Entry 1H5B (X-ray diffraction, 1.85 A resolution); this record covers chains A and B.

# Chain A
Protein: Murine T cell receptor (TCR) valpha domain
From: Mus musculus
Notes: fragment: v-alpha domain va85.33 (av11s5-aj17)
Amino-acid sequence (113 residues; numbered 1 to 113; the number before each row is that of its first residue):
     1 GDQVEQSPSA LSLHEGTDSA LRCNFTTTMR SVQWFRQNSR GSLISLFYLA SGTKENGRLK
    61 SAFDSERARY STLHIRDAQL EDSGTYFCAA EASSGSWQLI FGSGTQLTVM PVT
Disulfide bonds: Cys23-Cys88

# Chain B
Protein: Murine T cell receptor (TCR) valpha domain
From: Mus musculus
Notes: fragment: v-alpha domain va85.33 (av11s5-aj17)
Amino-acid sequence (113 residues; numbered 1 to 113; the number before each row is that of its first residue):
     1 GDQVEQSPSA LSLHEGTDSA LRCNFTTTMR SVQWFRQNSR GSLISLFYLA SGTKENGRLK
    61 SAFDSKERRY STLHIRDAQL EDSGTYFCAA EASSGAWQLI FGSGTQLTVM PVT
Not modelled in the structure: 113
Disulfide bonds: Cys23-Cys88

# How chain A and chain B interact
Contacting residue pairs (37):
  Ser9(A) - Trp97(B)  hydrogen bond (backbone-side chain)
  Ala10(A) - Trp97(B)  hydrophobic
  Gln33(A) - Gly41(B)
  Phe35(A) - Gly41(B)
  Gln37(A) - Leu99(B)
  Arg40(A) - Ser45(B)  hydrogen bond (side chain-backbone)
  Gly41(A) - Gln33(B)  hydrogen bond (backbone-side chain)
  Gly41(A) - Phe35(B)
  Ser42(A) - Leu43(B)
  Ser42(A) - Ile44(B)
  Ser42(A) - Ser45(B)  hydrogen bond (side chain-backbone)
  Leu43(A) - Ser42(B)
  Leu43(A) - Leu43(B)  hydrogen bond (backbone-backbone)
  Leu43(A) - Phe101(B)  hydrophobic
  Ile44(A) - Ser42(B)
  Ser45(A) - Arg40(B)  hydrogen bond (backbone-side chain)
  Ser45(A) - Ser42(B)  hydrogen bond (backbone-side chain)
  Thr85(A) - Trp97(B)
  Phe87(A) - Trp97(B)
  Phe87(A) - Leu99(B)  hydrophobic
  Phe87(A) - Phe101(B)  hydrophobic
  Trp97(A) - Ser9(B)  hydrogen bond (side chain-backbone)
  Trp97(A) - Thr85(B)
  Trp97(A) - Gly104(B)  hydrogen bond (side chain-backbone)
  Trp97(A) - Thr105(B)
  Trp97(A) - Gln106(B)
  Gln98(A) - Ser103(B)
  Leu99(A) - Gln37(B)
  Leu99(A) - Phe87(B)  hydrophobic
  Leu99(A) - Ser103(B)
  Phe101(A) - Leu43(B)  hydrophobic
  Phe101(A) - Phe87(B)  hydrophobic
  Phe101(A) - Phe101(B)  hydrophobic
  Ser103(A) - Gln98(B)  hydrogen bond
  Ser103(A) - Leu99(B)  hydrogen bond (backbone-backbone)
  Gly104(A) - Trp97(B)
  Gln106(A) - Trp97(B)
Also at the interface, not in a pair above, chain A (22 interface residues in all): Gly102, Thr105
Also at the interface, not in a pair above, chain B (23 interface residues in all): Ala10, Ile100, Gly102

# In short
The interface between chain A and chain B involves 22 residues on one side and 23 on the other; the contacts
include 11 hydrogen bonds. Polar contacts include Ser9(A)-Trp97(B), Arg40(A)-Ser45(B) and Gly41(A)-Gln33(B).
Here chain A is Murine T cell receptor (TCR) valpha domain and chain B is Murine T cell receptor (TCR) valpha
domain, both from Mus musculus. Entry 1H5B (T cell receptor Valpha11 (AV11S5) domain) was determined by X-ray
diffraction.
